PDB entry 8WYA | electron microscopy, 3.62 A resolution | chains D and E of the 6 polymer chains in the assembly

# Chain D (and E)
Molecule: SIR2 family protein
Organism: Bacillus subtilis
Notes: engineered mutation(s): WP_029317421.1; chain E of this document is another copy of the same molecule, construct and numbering; everything in this record applies to it too
Chain sequence (1005 residues; numbered 1 to 1005; the number before each row is that of its first residue):
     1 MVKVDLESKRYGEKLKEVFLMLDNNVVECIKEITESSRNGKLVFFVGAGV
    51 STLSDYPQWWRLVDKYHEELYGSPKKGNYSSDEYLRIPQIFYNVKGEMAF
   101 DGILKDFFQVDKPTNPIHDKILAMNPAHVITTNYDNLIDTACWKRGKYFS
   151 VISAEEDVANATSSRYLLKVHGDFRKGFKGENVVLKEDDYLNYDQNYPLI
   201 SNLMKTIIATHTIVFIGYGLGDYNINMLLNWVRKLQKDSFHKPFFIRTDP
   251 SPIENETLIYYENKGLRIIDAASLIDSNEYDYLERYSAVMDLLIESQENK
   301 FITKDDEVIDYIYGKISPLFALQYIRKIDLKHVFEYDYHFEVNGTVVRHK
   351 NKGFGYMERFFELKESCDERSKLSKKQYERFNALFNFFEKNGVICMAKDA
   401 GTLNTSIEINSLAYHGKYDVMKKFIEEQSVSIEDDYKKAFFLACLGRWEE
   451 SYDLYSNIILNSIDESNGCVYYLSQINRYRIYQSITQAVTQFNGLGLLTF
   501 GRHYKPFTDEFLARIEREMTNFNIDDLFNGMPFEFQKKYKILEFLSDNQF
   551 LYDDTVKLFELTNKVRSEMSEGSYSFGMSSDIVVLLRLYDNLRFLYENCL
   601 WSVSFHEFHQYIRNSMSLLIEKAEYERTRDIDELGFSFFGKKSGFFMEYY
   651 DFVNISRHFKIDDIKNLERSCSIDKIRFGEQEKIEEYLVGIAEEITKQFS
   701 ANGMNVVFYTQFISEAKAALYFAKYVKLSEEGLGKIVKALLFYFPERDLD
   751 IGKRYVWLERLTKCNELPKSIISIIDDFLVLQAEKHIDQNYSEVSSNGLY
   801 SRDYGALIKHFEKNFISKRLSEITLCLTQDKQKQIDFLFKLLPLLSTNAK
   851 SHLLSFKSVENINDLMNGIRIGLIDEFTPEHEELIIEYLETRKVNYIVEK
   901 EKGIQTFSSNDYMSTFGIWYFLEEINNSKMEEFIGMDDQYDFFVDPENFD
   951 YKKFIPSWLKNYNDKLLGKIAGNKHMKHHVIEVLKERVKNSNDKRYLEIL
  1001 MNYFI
Disordered / not traced: 1-21, 75-78, 299-302, 463-467, 495-503, 630-644, 700-704, 789-792, 858-861, 898-910 (chain E: 1-21, 71-78, 299-301, 368-372, 400-405, 464-466, 547-550, 563-578, 629-643, 898-902)
From the paper describing this entry:
  - mutagenesis - W59A, N133A, D135A, H171A, Y282A: decreased catalytic activity with Bacillus phage SPbeta tube protein
  - mutagenesis - T52A, W60A, D188A, T248A: unchanged growth with Bacillus phage SPbeta tube protein
  - mutagenesis - T52A, W60A, T248A: unchanged catalytic activity with Bacillus phage SPbeta tube protein
  - mutagenesis - Y282A: decreased growth with Bacillus phage SPbeta tube protein
  - catalytic residues: His171 (citing earlier work)
  - catalytic residues: Asn133

# Interface between chain D and chain E
Pairs across the interface - 72 pairs, chain D then chain E:
  Asn125(D) - Asn521(E)
  Trp143(D) - Ile459(E)
  Trp143(D) - Leu460(E)  hydrogen bond (side chain-backbone)
  Trp143(D) - Ser462(E)
  Trp143(D) - Ile463(E)  hydrophobic
  Gly146(D) - Tyr471(E)  hydrogen bond (backbone-side chain)
  Tyr148(D) - Pro532(E)
  Glu155(D) - Gln236(E)
  Glu155(D) - Ser239(E)
  Ala159(D) - Ser239(E)
  Ala159(D) - His241(E)
  Thr162(D) - Pro532(E)
  Thr162(D) - Phe533(E)  hydrogen bond (backbone-backbone)
  Tyr166(D) - Thr210(E)
  Leu199(D) - Ala209(E)  hydrophobic
  Leu199(D) - Ser239(E)
  Asn202(D) - Asn202(E)  hydrogen bond
  Asn202(D) - Thr206(E)  hydrogen bond (backbone-side chain)
  Leu203(D) - Thr206(E)
  Lys205(D) - Asn202(E)
  Thr206(D) - Leu203(E)
  Thr206(D) - Thr206(E)
  Ala209(D) - Leu199(E)  hydrophobic
  Gln236(D) - Asn196(E)  hydrogen bond (side chain-backbone)
  Asp238(D) - Glu156(E)
  Ser239(D) - Glu155(E)  hydrogen bond
  Ser239(D) - Leu199(E)
  His241(D) - Ala159(E)
  Ile459(D) - Trp143(E)
  Leu460(D) - Trp143(E)
  Leu460(D) - Lys144(E)
  Ser462(D) - Trp143(E)
  Tyr471(D) - Trp143(E)  hydrogen bond (side chain-backbone)
  Tyr471(D) - Gly146(E)
  Gln475(D) - Gly146(E)
  Arg478(D) - Lys144(E)
  Asn521(D) - Arg145(E)  hydrogen bond
  Pro532(D) - Tyr148(E)  hydrophobic
  Phe533(D) - Thr162(E)
  Tyr552(D) - Tyr552(E)
  Tyr552(D) - Asp553(E)  hydrogen bond (side chain-backbone)
  Tyr552(D) - Val556(E)  hydrophobic
  Tyr552(D) - Lys557(E)  hydrogen bond
  Asp553(D) - Tyr552(E)  hydrogen bond (backbone-side chain)
  Thr555(D) - Val556(E)
  Thr555(D) - Phe559(E)
  Val556(D) - Tyr552(E)  hydrophobic
  Val556(D) - Thr555(E)
  Val556(D) - Val556(E)  hydrophobic
  Leu558(D) - Phe559(E)  hydrophobic
  Phe559(D) - Leu558(E)  hydrophobic
  Phe559(D) - Phe559(E)  hydrophobic
  Phe559(D) - Asn614(E)
  Phe559(D) - Leu618(E)  hydrophobic
  Glu560(D) - Gln610(E)
  Asn563(D) - Asn614(E)
  Asn563(D) - Ser617(E)  hydrogen bond
  Asn563(D) - Leu618(E)
  Ser570(D) - Asn666(E)  hydrogen bond
  Ser570(D) - Arg669(E)  hydrogen bond
  Glu571(D) - Asp662(E)
  Glu571(D) - Arg669(E)
  Asn614(D) - Phe559(E)
  Thr628(D) - Arg987(E)  hydrogen bond (backbone-side chain)
  Thr628(D) - Asn990(E)
  Arg629(D) - Arg987(E)
  Arg669(D) - Tyr625(E)  hydrogen bond
  Val988(D) - Met1001(E)  hydrophobic
  Lys989(D) - Met1001(E)  hydrogen bond
  Met1001(D) - Lys985(E)
  Met1001(D) - Lys989(E)
  Phe1004(D) - Lys985(E)
Also at the interface, not in a pair above, chain D (67 interface residues in all): Lys41, Ala123, Lys144, Lys147, Glu156, Val158, Asn160, Pro198, Thr210, Trp231, Leu235, Phe240, Glu518, Phe522, Asp526, Gly530, Met531, Ser567, Glu624, Lys985, Asn992, Leu1000
Also at the interface, not in a pair above, chain E (63 interface residues in all): Val158, Ala161, Ser163, Ser164, Arg165, Tyr166, Pro198, Lys205, Trp231, Leu235, Asp238, Gly530, Thr562, Thr628, Ser670, Phe1004

# In short
The interface between chain D and chain E involves 67 residues on one side and 63 on the other; the contacts
include 18 hydrogen bonds. Polar pairs include Trp143(D)-Leu460(E), Gly146(D)-Tyr471(E) and
Asn202(D)-Asn202(E). The paper reports catalytic residues His171(D) and Asn133(D); W59A, N133A and D135A of
chain D, among others, reduce catalytic activity with Bacillus phage SPbeta tube protein; 9 substitutions were
tested in all.
Both chains are SIR2 family protein (Bacillus subtilis). Entry 8WYA (Cryo-EM structure of DSR2-tube complex)
was determined by electron microscopy (same publication as 8WYB, 8WYC, 8WYD, 8WYE and 8WYF).
